6UQF - chains A and D of the 4 polymer chains in the assembly; structure by electron microscopy, 3.04 A resolution.

# Chain A (and D)
Molecule: Potassium/sodium hyperpolarization-activated cyclic nucleotide-gated channel 1
Source organism: Homo sapiens
Notes: chain D of this document is another copy of the same molecule, construct and numbering; everything in this record applies to it too
UniProt: O60741 (HCN1_HUMAN); numbering as in UniProt; present here: 1-635, 866-890
Sequence (660 residues; row label = number of the first residue in the row; note: 230 numbers in that range are skipped by the numbering (no residue carries them; nothing is unmodelled there)):
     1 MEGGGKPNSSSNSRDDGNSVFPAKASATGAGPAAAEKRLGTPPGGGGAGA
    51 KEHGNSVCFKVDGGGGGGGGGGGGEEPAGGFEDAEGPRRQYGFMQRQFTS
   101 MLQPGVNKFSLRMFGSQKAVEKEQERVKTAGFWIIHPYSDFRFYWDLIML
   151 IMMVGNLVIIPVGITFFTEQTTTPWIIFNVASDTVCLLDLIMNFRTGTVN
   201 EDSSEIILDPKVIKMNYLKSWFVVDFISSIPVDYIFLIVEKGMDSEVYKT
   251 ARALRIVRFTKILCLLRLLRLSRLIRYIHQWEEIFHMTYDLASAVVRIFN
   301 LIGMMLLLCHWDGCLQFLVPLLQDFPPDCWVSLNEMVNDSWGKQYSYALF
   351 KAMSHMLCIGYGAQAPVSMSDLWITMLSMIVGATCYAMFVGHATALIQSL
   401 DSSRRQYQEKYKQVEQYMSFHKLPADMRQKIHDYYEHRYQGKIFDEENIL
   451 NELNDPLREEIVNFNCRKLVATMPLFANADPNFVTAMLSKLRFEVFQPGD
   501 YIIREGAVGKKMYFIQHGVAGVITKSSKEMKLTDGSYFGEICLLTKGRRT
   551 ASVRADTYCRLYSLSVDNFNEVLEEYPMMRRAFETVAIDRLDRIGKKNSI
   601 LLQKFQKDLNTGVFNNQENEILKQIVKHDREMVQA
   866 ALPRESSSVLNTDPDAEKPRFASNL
Not modelled in the structure: 1-93, 241-251, 866-890
Sequence notes: conflict C186 (Phe in O60741), C264 (Ser in O60741)
Small-molecule neighbours:
  - adenosine-3',5'-cyclic-monophosphate (CMP): I503, V522, M530, L532, F538, G539, E540, I541, C542, R548, R549, T550, A551, V553, R590, R593, I594, V633
  - Hg2+ (HG): M153, N156, S182, C186, S228, C264, R267
Curated features (UniProtKB/Swiss-Prot):
  - motif: C358 to G362 (Selectivity filter)
  - binding site (3',5'-cyclic AMP): G539, E540, C542, R549, T550, R590, R593
  - glycosylation: N338 (N-linked (GlcNAc...) asparagine)
  - natural variant: G47 (G47V: In DEE24), G72 to G74 (deletion), E85 (E85A: In GEFSP10; uncertain significance), S100 (S100F: In DEE24), F143 (F143Y: In DEE24; uncertain significance), M153 (M153I: In DEE24), L157 (L157V: In GEFSP10; uncertain significance), T171 (T171R: In GEFSP10; uncertain significance), T172 (T172P: In GEFSP10; uncertain significance), M243 (M243R: In GEFSP10), T260 (T260I: In GEFSP10; uncertain significance), K261 (K261E: In DEE24; uncertain significance), 14 further natural variant entries in UniProt
Reported in the primary citation:
  - Hg2+ coordination: C186
  - contacts within the chain: L269-S272 (backbone contact)
  - conformationally variable residues (helix shift): R267, R270, A294

# Chain A / chain D interface
Contacting residue pairs (86):
  R112(A) with E436(D), salt bridge; Q440(D)
  S116(A) with H517(D)
  K118(A) with T533(D); D534(D), salt bridge
  E283(A) with R404(D)
  M287(A) with Y411(D), hydrophobic
  R297(A) with R404(D)
  C358(A) with L357(D), hydrogen bond (side chain-backbone); C358(D); I359(D), hydrophobic
  I359(A) with I359(D)
  G360(A) with I359(D)
  Y361(A) with F350(D); S354(D); I359(D), hydrophobic; G360(D); Y361(D), hydrogen bond (side chain-backbone)
  A365(A) with G362(D)
  P366(A) with F350(D)
  M369(A) with S346(D)
  L372(A) with F350(D), hydrophobic
  W373(A) with S346(D), hydrogen bond
  M376(A) with L349(D), hydrophobic; F350(D), hydrophobic; M353(D), hydrophobic
  M379(A) with M353(D), hydrophobic; S354(D); L357(D); I359(D), hydrophobic
  I380(A) with L306(D), hydrophobic; M353(D), hydrophobic
  A383(A) with L357(D), hydrophobic; Y386(D), hydrogen bond (backbone-side chain)
  T384(A) with I302(D); F389(D)
  A387(A) with Y386(D); F389(D), hydrophobic
  M388(A) with I298(D), hydrophobic; A393(D), hydrophobic; I397(D)
  G391(A) with T394(D); I397(D)
  H392(A) with I397(D)
  Q398(A) with Q398(D)
  S399(A) with Q408(D); K412(D), hydrogen bond (backbone-side chain)
  S402(A) with K412(D)
  S403(A) with Q416(D)
  R438(A) with F420(D)
  Q440(A) with F420(D)
  K442(A) with Q416(D); S419(D); F420(D)
  I443(A) with Q416(D), hydrogen bond (backbone-side chain)
  F444(A) with Q413(D); Y417(D), hydrophobic; F420(D), hydrophobic
  E446(A) with Y417(D); H421(D), salt bridge
  I449(A) with V414(D), hydrophobic; Y435(D)
  L450(A) with Y417(D)
  E452(A) with K410(D); Y434(D), hydrogen bond (backbone-side chain); Y435(D), hydrogen bond; Y439(D)
  L453(A) with Y434(D); Y435(D), hydrophobic
  N454(A) with Y434(D); V495(D), hydrogen bond (side chain-backbone)
  P456(A) with F496(D), hydrophobic; Y501(D)
  L457(A) with I431(D), hydrophobic; Y434(D), hydrophobic
  E460(A) with M427(D)
  I461(A) with Y417(D)
  F464(A) with H421(D); K422(D); L423(D), hydrophobic; P424(D)
  N465(A) with H421(D)
  N482(A) with A507(D)
  E575(A) with V508(D); K510(D), salt bridge; R548(D), hydrogen bond (backbone-side chain)
Also at the interface, not in a pair above, chain A (61 interface residues in all): L111, H286, H355, T375, Y386, V390, T394, A395, R405, Q406, Y439, D445, E571, Y576
Also at the interface, not in a pair above, chain D (63 interface residues in all): K343, Y347, A363, V390, E409, K430, H437, G441, Q497, D500, E505

# Overview
61 residues of chain A and 63 residues of chain D are in contact; the contacts include 10 hydrogen bonds and 4
salt bridges. Among the polar pairs are R112(A)-E436(D), K118(A)-D534(D) and E446(A)-H421(D). Ligands of chain
A: adenosine-3',5'-cyclic-monophosphate and Hg2+. From the paper: Hg2+ coordination by C186(A); conformational
variability at R267(A), R270(A) and A294(A).
Both chains are Potassium/sodium hyperpolarization-activated cyclic nucleotide-gated channel 1 (Homo sapiens).
Entry 6UQF (Human HCN1 channel in a hyperpolarized conformation) was determined by electron microscopy,
deposited together with 6UQG.
